Entry 8BWS (electron microscopy, 3.20 A resolution); this record covers chains B and S of the 20 polymer chains in the assembly.

== Chain B ==
Protein: DNA-directed RNA polymerase III subunit RPC2
Source organism: Saccharomyces cerevisiae S288C
Notes: EC 2.7.7.6
Reference sequence: P22276 (RPC2_YEAST); residue numbers follow UniProt; this construct covers 1-1149
Amino-acid sequence (1149 residues; row label = number of the first residue in the row):
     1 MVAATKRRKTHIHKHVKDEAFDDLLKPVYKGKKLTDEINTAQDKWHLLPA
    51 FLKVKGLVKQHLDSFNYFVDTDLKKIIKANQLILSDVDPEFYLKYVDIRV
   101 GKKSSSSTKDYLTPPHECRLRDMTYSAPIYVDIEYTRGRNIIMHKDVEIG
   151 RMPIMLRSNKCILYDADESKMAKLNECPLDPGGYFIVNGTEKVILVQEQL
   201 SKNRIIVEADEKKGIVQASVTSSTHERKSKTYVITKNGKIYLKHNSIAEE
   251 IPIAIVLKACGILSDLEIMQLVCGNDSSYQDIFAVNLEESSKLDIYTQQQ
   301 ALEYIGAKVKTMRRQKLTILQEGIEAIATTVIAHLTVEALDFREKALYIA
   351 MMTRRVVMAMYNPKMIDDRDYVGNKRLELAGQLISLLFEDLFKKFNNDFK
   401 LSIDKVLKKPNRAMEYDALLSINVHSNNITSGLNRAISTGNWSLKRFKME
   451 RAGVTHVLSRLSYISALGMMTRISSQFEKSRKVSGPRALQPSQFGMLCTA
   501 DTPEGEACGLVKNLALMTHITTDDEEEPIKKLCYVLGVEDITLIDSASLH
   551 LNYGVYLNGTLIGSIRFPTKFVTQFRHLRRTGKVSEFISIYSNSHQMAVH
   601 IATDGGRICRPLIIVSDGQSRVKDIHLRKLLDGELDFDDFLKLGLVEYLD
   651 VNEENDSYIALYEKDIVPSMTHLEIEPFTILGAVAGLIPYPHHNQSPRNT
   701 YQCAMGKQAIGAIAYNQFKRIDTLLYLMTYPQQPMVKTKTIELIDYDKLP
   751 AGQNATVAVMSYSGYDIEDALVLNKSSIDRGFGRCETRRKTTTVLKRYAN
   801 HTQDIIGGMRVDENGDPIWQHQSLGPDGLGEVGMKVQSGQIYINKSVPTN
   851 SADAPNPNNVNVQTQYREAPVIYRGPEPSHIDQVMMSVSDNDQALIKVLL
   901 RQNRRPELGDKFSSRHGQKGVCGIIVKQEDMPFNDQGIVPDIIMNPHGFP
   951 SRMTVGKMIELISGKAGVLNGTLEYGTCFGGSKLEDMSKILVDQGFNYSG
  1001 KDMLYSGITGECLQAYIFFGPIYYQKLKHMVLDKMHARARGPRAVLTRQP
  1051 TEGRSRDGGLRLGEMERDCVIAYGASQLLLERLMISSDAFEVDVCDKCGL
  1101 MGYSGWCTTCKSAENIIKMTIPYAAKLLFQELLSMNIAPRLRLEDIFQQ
Unresolved in the structure: 1-35, 853-862
Bound ions: Zn2+: Cys-1095, Cys-1098, Cys-1107, Cys-1110
Swiss-Prot annotation at these positions:
  - zinc finger: Cys-1095 to Cys-1110 (C4-type)
  - binding site (Zn(2+)): Cys-1095, Cys-1098, Cys-1107, Cys-1110

== Chain S ==
Molecule: Non-template DNA
Sequence (52 nucleotides; numbered 1 to 52; the number before each row is that of its first residue):
     1 GCAGCCTAGTTGATCTCATAGCCCATTCCTACTCAGGAGAAGGAGCAGAG
    51 CG
Unresolved in the structure: 1-33

== How chain B and chain S interact ==
Residue-residue contacts (4):
  Glu-478(B) / DC34(S)  sugar contact
  Lys-479(B) / DC34(S)  base contact
  Val-483(B) / DA35(S)  phosphate contact
  Val-483(B) / DG36(S)  phosphate contact
Other interface residues (no listed pair), chain B (5 interface residues in all): Lys-212, Lys-482
Other interface residues (no listed pair), chain S (4 interface residues in all): DG37

== Overview ==
5 residues of chain B face 4 of chain S across their interface. Cys-1095(B), Cys-1098(B), Cys-1107(B) and
Cys-1110(B) coordinate Zn2+. UniProt lists 4 Zn2+-binding residues on chain B.
Here chain B is DNA-directed RNA polymerase III subunit RPC2 (Saccharomyces cerevisiae S288C) and chain S is
Non-template DNA. Entry 8BWS (Structure of yeast RNA Polymerase III elongation complex at 3.3 A) was
determined by electron microscopy together with 7Z0H, 7Z2Z, 7Z30 and 7Z31 from the same study.
